Entry 6N0F (electron microscopy, 3.90 A resolution); this record covers chains GD and U of the 51 polymer chains in the assembly.

Chain GD:
Molecule: Microcompartments protein
Source organism: Haliangium ochraceum (strain DSM 14365 / JCM 11303 / SMP-2)
Reference sequence: D0LID5 (D0LID5_HALO1); residue numbers follow UniProt; this construct covers 1-99
Chain sequence (99 residues; numbered 1 to 99; the number before each row is that of its first residue):
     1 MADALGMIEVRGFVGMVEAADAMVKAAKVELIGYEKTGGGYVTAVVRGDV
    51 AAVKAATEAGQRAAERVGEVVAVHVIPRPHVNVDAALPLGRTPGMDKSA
Not modelled in the structure: 1, 94-99

Chain U:
Molecule: Microcompartments protein
Source organism: Haliangium ochraceum (strain DSM 14365 / JCM 11303 / SMP-2)
Reference sequence: D0LHE3 (D0LHE3_HALO1); residues 1-205 here = UniProt positions 1-205
Chain sequence (205 residues; numbered 1 to 205; the number before each row is that of its first residue):
     1 MDHAPERFDATPPAGEPDRPALGVLELTSIARGITVADAALKRAPSLLLM
    51 SRPVSSGKHLLMMRGQVAEVEESMIAAREIAGAGSGALLDELELPYAHEQ
   101 LWRFLDAPVVADAWEEDTESVIIVETATVCAAIDSADAALKTAPVVLRDM
   151 RLAIGIAGKAFFTLTGELADVEAAAEVVRERCGARLLELACIARPVDELR
   201 GRLFF
Not modelled in the structure: 1-4, 84-86
Curated features (UniProtKB/Swiss-Prot):
  - site: R52 (Gating residue)

Chain GD / chain U interface:
Residue-residue contacts - 11 pairs, chain GD then chain U:
  K25(GD) with Y96(U); K141(U), hydrogen bond (side chain-backbone); T142(U)
  A26(GD) with P95(U); Y96(U)
  A27(GD) with Y96(U), hydrophobic
  K28(GD) with D18(U), salt bridge; P20(U); Y96(U)
  A51(GD) with V67(U); A68(U), hydrophobic
Interface residues without a listed pair, chain GD (7 interface residues in all): A52, A55

Overview:
Chain GD and chain U form an interface of 7 and 8 residues respectively, with 1 hydrogen bond and 1 salt
bridge. Among the polar pairs are K28(GD)-D18(U) and K25(GD)-K141(U).
Here chain GD is Microcompartments protein and chain U is Microcompartments protein, both from Haliangium
ochraceum (strain DSM 14365 / JCM 11303 / SMP-2). Entry 6N0F (Cryo-EM structure of the HO BMC shell: subregion
classified for BMC-T: TD-TSTSTS) was determined by electron microscopy (same publication as 6MZU, 6MZV, 6MZX,
6MZY, 6N06, 6N07, 6N09 and 6N0G).
